PDB entry 7M0C | X-ray diffraction, 2.65 A resolution | chains A and U of the 5 polymer chains in the assembly

[Chain A]
Molecule: DNA polymerase lambda
Source organism: Homo sapiens
Notes: EC 2.7.7.7, 4.2.99.-
UniProt: Q9UGP5 (DPOLL_HUMAN); residue numbers follow UniProt; this construct covers 234-575
Chain sequence (346 residues; row label = number of the first residue in the row):
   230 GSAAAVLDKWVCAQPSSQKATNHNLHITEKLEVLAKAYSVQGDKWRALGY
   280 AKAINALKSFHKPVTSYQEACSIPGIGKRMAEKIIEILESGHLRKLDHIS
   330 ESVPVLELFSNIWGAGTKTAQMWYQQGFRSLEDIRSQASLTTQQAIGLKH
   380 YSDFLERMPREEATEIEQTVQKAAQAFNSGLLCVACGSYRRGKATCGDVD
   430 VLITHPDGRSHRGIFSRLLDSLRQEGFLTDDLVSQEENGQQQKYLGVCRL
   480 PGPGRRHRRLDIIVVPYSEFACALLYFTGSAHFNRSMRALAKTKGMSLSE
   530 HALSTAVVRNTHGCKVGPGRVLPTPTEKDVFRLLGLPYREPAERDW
Disordered / not traced: 230-235, 539-546
Sequence notes: expression tag (230-233)
Metal / ion sites: Na+ site 1: Cys-300, Ile-302, Ile-305 (shared with 1 residue of chain D); Na+ site 2: Ser-339, Ile-341, Ala-344 (shared with 1 residue of chain P); Mg2+ site 1: Asp-427, Asp-429, Asp-490 (shared with 2 residues of chain P); Mg2+ site 2: Asp-427, Asp-429 (together with pyrophosphate) (shared with 1 residue of chain P)
Residues lining bound ligands: pyrophosphate (PPV): Arg-386, Gly-416, Ser-417, Arg-420, Cys-425, Gly-426, Asp-427, Asp-429

[Chain U]
Molecule: 5-nt DNA strand
Sequence (5 nucleotides; each row starts with the number of its first residue):
     1 TACTG

[Chain A / chain U interface]
Contacting residue pairs (13; chain A residue first):
  Val-462(A) / DC3(U)  phosphate contact
  Ser-463(A) / DT4(U)  phosphate contact
  Gln-464(A) / DC3(U)  phosphate contact
  Gln-464(A) / DT4(U)  phosphate contact
  Gln-470(A) / DC3(U)  phosphate contact
  Gln-471(A) / DA2(U)  phosphate contact
  Gln-471(A) / DC3(U)  hydrogen bond to the phosphate
  Lys-472(A) / DA2(U)  hydrogen bond to the base
  Lys-472(A) / DC3(U)  hydrogen bond to the phosphate
  Ser-528(A) / DT1(U)  sugar contact
  Glu-529(A) / DT1(U)  sugar contact
  His-530(A) / DT1(U)  hydrogen bond to the phosphate
  His-530(A) / DA2(U)  salt bridge to the phosphate
Other interface residues (no listed pair), chain A (12 interface residues in all): Thr-371, Gln-372, Gln-469
Other interface residues (no listed pair), chain U (5 interface residues in all): DG5

[Overview]
Chain A and chain U form an interface of 12 and 5 residues respectively, with 4 hydrogen bonds and 1 salt
bridge. Among the polar pairs are Lys-472(A)/DA2(U), Gln-471(A)/DC3(U) and Lys-472(A)/DC3(U). Bound to chain
A: pyrophosphate. Cys-300(A), Ile-302(A) and Ile-305(A) coordinate Na+ site 1.
Here chain A is DNA polymerase lambda (Homo sapiens) and chain U is a 5-nt DNA strand. Entry 7M0C
(Post-catalytic nicked complex of DNA Polymerase Lambda with bound mismatched DSB substrate) was determined by
X-ray diffraction.
